4UNX - chains B and E of the 6 polymer chains in the assembly; structure by X-ray diffraction, 3.20 A resolution.

Chain B:
Name: H3 haemagglutinin HA2 chain
From: Influenza A virus (A/EQ/NEWMARKET/93/(H3N8))
Sequence (173 residues; each row starts with the number of its first residue):
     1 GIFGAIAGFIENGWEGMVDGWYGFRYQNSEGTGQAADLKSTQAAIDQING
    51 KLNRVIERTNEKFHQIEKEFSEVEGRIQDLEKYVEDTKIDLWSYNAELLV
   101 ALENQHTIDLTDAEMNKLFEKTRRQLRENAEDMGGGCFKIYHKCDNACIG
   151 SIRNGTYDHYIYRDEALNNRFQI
Unresolved in the structure: 173
Cystine bridges: Cys-144/Cys-148
From the paper describing this entry:
  - post-translational modification sites: Asn-154 (proposed by the authors, not directly observed)

Chain E:
Name: H3 haemagglutinin HA1 chain
From: Influenza A virus (A/EQ/NEWMARKET/93/(H3N8))
UniProtKB: Q82847 (Q82847_9INFA); residues 7-329 here correspond to UniProt positions 22-344 (UniProt number = residue number + 15)
Sequence (323 residues; each row starts with the number of its first residue):
     7 GNNTATLCLGHHAVANGTLVKTITDDQIEVTNATELVQSISIGKICNNSY
    57 RVLDGRNCTLIDAMLGDPHCDDFQYENWDLFIERSSAFSNCYPYDIPDYA
   107 SLRSIVASSGTLEFTAEGFTWTGVTQNGGSGACKRGSADSFFSRLNWLTK
   157 SGNSYPILNVTMPNNKNFDKLYIWGIHHPSSNKEQTKLYIQESGRVTVST
   207 ERSQQTVIPNIGSRPWVRGQSGRISIYWTIVKPGDILMINSNGNLVAPRG
   257 YFKLRTGKSSVMRSDALIDTCVSECITPNGSIPNDKPFQNVNKITYGKCP
   307 KYIRQNTLKLATGMRNVPEKQIR
Unresolved in the structure: 7, 327-329
Cystine bridges: Cys-52/Cys-277, Cys-64/Cys-76, Cys-97/Cys-139, Cys-281/Cys-305
Residues lining bound ligands:
  - N-acetylglucosamine (NAG; 2-acetamido-2-deoxy-beta-D-glucopyranose): Asn-38, Ala-39, Thr-318
  - N-acetyl-alpha-neuraminic acid (SIA): Tyr-98, Gly-134, Gly-135, Ser-136, Gly-137, Asp-145, Trp-153, His-183, Ser-186, Glu-190, Leu-194, Gln-226
From the paper describing this entry:
  - binding site for beta-D-galactopyranose: Gln-226
  - specificity-determining residues: Trp-222

Interface between chain B and chain E:
Contacting residue pairs (9):
  Gln-47(B) / Thr-30(E)
  Gly-50(B) / Thr-30(E)
  Lys-51(B) / Ile-29(E)
  Arg-54(B) / Lys-27(E)
  Arg-54(B) / Thr-28(E)
  Arg-54(B) / Ile-29(E)
  Arg-54(B) / Asp-32(E)  salt bridge
  Glu-57(B) / Asp-32(E)
  Glu-103(B) / Ile-29(E)
Other interface residues (no listed pair), chain B (8 interface residues in all): Lys-62, His-106
Other interface residues (no listed pair), chain E (6 interface residues in all): Arg-310

In short:
8 residues of chain B and 6 residues of chain E are in contact; the contacts include 1 salt bridge. Its one
salt-bridged contact is Arg-54(B)/Asp-32(E). Ligands of chain E: N-acetylglucosamine and
N-acetyl-alpha-neuraminic acid. The paper reports a binding site for beta-D-galactopyranose at Gln-226(E); the
specificity determinant Trp-222(E).
Here chain B is H3 haemagglutinin HA2 chain and chain E is H3 haemagglutinin HA1 chain, both from Influenza A
virus (A/EQ/NEWMARKET/93/(H3N8)). Entry 4UNX (Structure of the A_Equine_Newmarket_2_93 H3 haemagglutinin in
complex with 3SLN) was determined by X-ray diffraction, deposited together with 4UNW, 4UNY, 4UNZ, 4UO0, 4UO1,
4UO2 and 8 further entries.
